PDB entry 7KBF | electron microscopy, 4.42 A resolution (low resolution: residue-level contacts below are approximate; hydrogen-bond / salt-bridge calls are withheld) | chains E and I of the 11 polymer chains in the assembly

# Chain E
Name: Histone H3.2
Organism: Xenopus laevis
Reference sequence: P84233 (H32_XENLA); residues 0-135 here correspond to UniProt positions 1-136 (UniProt number = residue number + 1)
Chain sequence (136 residues; row label = number of the first residue in the row; numbering starts at 0):
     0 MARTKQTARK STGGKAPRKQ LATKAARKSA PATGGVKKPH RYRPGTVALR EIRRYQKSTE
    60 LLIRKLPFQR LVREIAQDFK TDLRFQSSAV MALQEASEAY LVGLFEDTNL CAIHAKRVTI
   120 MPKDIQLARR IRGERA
Unresolved in the structure: 0-37, 135
Curated features (UniProtKB/Swiss-Prot):
  - modified residue: Arg2 (Asymmetric dimethylarginine), Thr3 (Phosphothreonine), Lys4 (Allysine), Gln5 (5-glutamyl dopamine), Thr6 (Phosphothreonine), Arg8 (Citrulline), Lys9 (N6,N6,N6-trimethyllysine), Ser10 (ADP-ribosylserine), Thr11 (Phosphothreonine), Lys14 (N6-(2-hydroxyisobutyryl)lysine), Arg17 (Asymmetric dimethylarginine), Lys18 (N6-(2-hydroxyisobutyryl)lysine), Lys23 (N6-(2-hydroxyisobutyryl)lysine), Arg26 (Citrulline), Lys27 (N6,N6,N6-trimethyllysine), Ser28 (ADP-ribosylserine), Lys36 (N6,N6,N6-trimethyllysine), Lys37 (N6-methyllysine), Tyr41 (Phosphotyrosine), Lys56 (N6,N6,N6-trimethyllysine) and 8 more in UniProt
  - lipidation: Cys110 (S-palmitoyl cysteine)
Reported in the primary citation:
  - post-translational modification sites: Thr3

# Chain I
Molecule: 172-nt DNA strand
Organism: Xenopus laevis
Sequence (172 nucleotides; each row starts with the number of its first residue; numbers below 1 keep their minus sign (DT-87 is residue -87)):
   -87 TTGGCCAGCT AGGATATCAC AATCCCGGTG CCGAGGCCGC TCAATTGGTC GTAGACAGCT
   -27 CTAGCACCGC TTAAACGCAC GTACGGAATC CGTACGTGCG TTTAAGCGGT GCTAGAGCTG
    33 TCTACGACCA ATTGAGCGGC CTCGGCACCG GGATTGTGAT ATCCTAGCTG GC

# Chain E / chain I interface
Residue-residue contacts (31):
  His39(E) - DC-68(I)
  His39(E) - DA-67(I)
  Arg40(E) - DT9(I)
  Arg40(E) - DG10(I)
  Tyr41(E) - DA-67(I)
  Tyr41(E) - DA-66(I)
  Tyr41(E) - DT9(I)
  Tyr41(E) - DG10(I)
  Arg42(E) - DT9(I)
  Pro43(E) - DG8(I)
  Pro43(E) - DT9(I)
  Gly44(E) - DG8(I)
  Gly44(E) - DT9(I)
  Thr45(E) - DT9(I)
  Val46(E) - DT9(I)
  Val46(E) - DG10(I)
  Ala47(E) - DT9(I)
  Arg49(E) - DA-66(I)
  Arg49(E) - DT-65(I)
  Arg53(E) - DT-65(I)
  Arg63(E) - DA17(I)
  Arg63(E) - DG18(I)
  Lys64(E) - DG18(I)
  Leu65(E) - DA17(I)
  Leu65(E) - DG18(I)
  Pro66(E) - DA17(I)
  Gln68(E) - DG18(I)
  Arg69(E) - DA17(I)
  Arg83(E) - DA26(I)
  Arg83(E) - DG27(I)
  Arg83(E) - DA28(I)

# Overview
Chain E and chain I form an interface of 18 and 12 residues respectively. From the paper: a modification site
at Thr3(E).
Chain E is Histone H3.2 and chain I is a 172-nt DNA strand, both from Xenopus laevis; the structure, H1.8
bound nucleosome isolated from metaphase chromosome in Xenopus egg extract (oligo fraction), was determined by
electron microscopy, deposited together with 7KBD and 7KBE.
